4UUZ - chains B and C of the 3 polymer chains in the assembly; structure by X-ray diffraction, 2.90 A resolution.

== Chain B ==
Name: Histone H4
From: Drosophila melanogaster
UniProtKB: P84040 (H4_DROME); residues 0-102 here correspond to UniProt positions 1-103 (UniProt number = residue number + 1)
Sequence (103 residues; row label = number of the first residue in the row; numbering starts at 0):
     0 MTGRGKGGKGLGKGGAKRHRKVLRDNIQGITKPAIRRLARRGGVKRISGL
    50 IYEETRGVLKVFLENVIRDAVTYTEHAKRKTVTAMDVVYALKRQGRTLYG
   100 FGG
Not modelled in the structure: 0-22, 102
UniProt features mapped onto this chain:
  - DNA-binding region: Lys16 to Lys20
  - modified residue: Lys5 (N6-acetyl-N6-methyllysine), Lys12 (N6-acetyl-N6-methyllysine), Lys31 (N6-succinyllysine), Lys77 (N6-succinyllysine), Lys79 (N6-succinyllysine), Thr80 (Phosphothreonine), Thr82 (Phosphothreonine), Lys91 (N6-succinyllysine)

== Chain C ==
Name: DNA replication licensing factor MCM2
From: Homo sapiens
Notes: EC 3.6.4.12
UniProtKB: P49736 (MCM2_HUMAN); residues 69-138 here = UniProt positions 69-138
Sequence (70 residues; each row starts with the number of its first residue):
    69 GEELIGDGMERDYRAIPELDAYEAEGLALDDEDVEELTASQREAAERAMR
   119 QRDREAGRGLGRMRRGLLYD
Not modelled in the structure: 123-138
UniProt features mapped onto this chain:
  - modified residue: Ser108 (Phosphoserine), Tyr137 (Phosphotyrosine)
  - mutagenesis: Tyr81 to Tyr90 (Loss of interaction with DNAJC9), Ser108 (S108A: Reduces phosphorylation by ATR)

== Chain B / chain C interface ==
Contacting residue pairs (46; chain B residue first):
  Pro32(B) with Asp80(C)
  Arg35(B) with Leu72(C); Arg79(C); Asp80(C), salt bridge
  Arg36(B) with Asp80(C), hydrogen bond (side chain-backbone); Tyr81(C)
  Arg39(B) with Leu72(C), hydrogen bond (side chain-backbone); Ile73(C); Met77(C); Asp80(C), salt bridge; Tyr81(C), hydrogen bond
  Val43(B) with Leu72(C)
  Lys44(B) with Glu71(C); Leu72(C)
  Arg45(B) with Gly69(C), hydrogen bond (side chain-backbone); Glu70(C); Glu71(C)
  Ile46(B) with Gly69(C); Glu70(C), hydrogen bond (backbone-backbone)
  Tyr51(B) with Glu70(C), hydrogen bond
  Arg67(B) with Arg120(C)
  Asp68(B) with Met117(C); Arg120(C), salt bridge
  Thr71(B) with Met117(C); Arg120(C)
  Tyr72(B) with Leu105(C); Arg110(C); Glu114(C), hydrogen bond; Met117(C)
  His75(B) with Gln109(C); Ala112(C); Ala113(C)
  Ala76(B) with Glu103(C); Leu105(C), hydrophobic; Gln109(C)
  Arg78(B) with Val102(C); Glu103(C), hydrogen bond (side chain-backbone)
  Thr82(B) with Val102(C); Glu104(C), hydrogen bond
  Met84(B) with Glu104(C)
  Asp85(B) with Leu105(C)
  Tyr88(B) with Leu105(C), hydrophobic; Arg110(C), hydrogen bond
  Arg92(B) with Met117(C), hydrogen bond (side chain-backbone); Arg118(C); Arg120(C)
Other interface residues (no listed pair), chain B (25 interface residues in all): Ala38, Ser47, Gly48, Thr80
Other interface residues (no listed pair), chain C (23 interface residues in all): Ala96, Ala116
The authors on this interface:
  - interface residues, chain B: Arg36(B), Arg39(B)
  - interface residues, chain C: Gly69(C), Leu72(C), Asp80(C), Tyr81(C), Val102(C), Ala107(C)

== Summary ==
Chain B and chain C form an interface of 25 and 23 residues respectively; the contacts include 11 hydrogen
bonds and 3 salt bridges. Polar contacts include Arg35(B)-Asp80(C), Arg39(B)-Asp80(C) and Asp68(B)-Arg120(C).
From UniProt: a DNA-binding region on chain B; 11 mutagenesis sites on chain C. From the paper: interface
residues Arg36(B), Arg39(B) and Gly69(C) among others.
Chain B is Histone H4 (Drosophila melanogaster) and chain C is DNA replication licensing factor MCM2 (Homo
sapiens); the structure, MCM2-histone complex, was determined by X-ray diffraction.
